9FT1 - chains N and a of the 28 polymer chains in the assembly; structure by X-ray diffraction, 2.60 A resolution.

# Chain N
Molecule: Proteasome subunit beta type-1
From: Saccharomyces cerevisiae
Notes: EC 3.4.25.1
Reference sequence: P38624 (PSB1_YEAST); residues 1-196 here correspond to UniProt positions 20-215 (UniProt number = residue number + 19)
Amino-acid sequence (196 residues; numbered 1 to 196; the number before each row is that of its first residue):
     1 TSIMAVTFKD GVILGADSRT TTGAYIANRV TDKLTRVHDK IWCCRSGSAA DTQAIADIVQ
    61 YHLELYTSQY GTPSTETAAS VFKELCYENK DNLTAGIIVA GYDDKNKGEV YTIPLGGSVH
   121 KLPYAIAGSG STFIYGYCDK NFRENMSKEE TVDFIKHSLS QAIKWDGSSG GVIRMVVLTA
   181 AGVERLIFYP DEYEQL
Swiss-Prot annotation at these positions:
  - active site: Thr1 (Nucleophile)
Ion coordination: Mg2+: Ile163, Ser169

# Chain a
Molecule: Proteasome subunit beta type-7
From: Saccharomyces cerevisiae
Reference sequence: P30657 (PSB7_YEAST); residues -12 to 233 here correspond to UniProt positions 21-266 (UniProt number = residue number + 33)
Amino-acid sequence (246 residues; numbered -12 to 233; the number before each row is that of its first residue; numbers below 1 keep their minus sign (Thr-12 is residue -12)):
   -12 TQIANAGASP MVNTQQPIVT GTSVISMKYD NGVIIAADNL GSYGSLLRFN GVERLIPVGD
    48 NTVVGISGDI SDMQHIERLL KDLVTENAYD NPLADAEEAL EPSYIFEYLA TVMYQRRSKM
   108 NPLWNAIIVA GVQSNGDQFL RYVNLLGVTY SSPTLATGFG AHMANPLLRK VVDRESDIPK
   168 TTVQVAEEAI VNAMRVLYYR DARSSRNFSL AIIDKNTGLT FKKNLQVENM KWDFAKDIKG
   228 YGTQKI
Not modelled in the structure: -12 to 0

# Interface between chain N and chain a
Pairs across the interface (62; chain N residue first):
  Arg19(N) with Ala189(a)
  Thr21(N) with Ala189(a)
  Ala24(N) with Phe146(a), hydrophobic; Arg187(a); Asp188(a); Ala189(a), hydrogen bond (backbone-backbone)
  Tyr25(N) with Phe146(a); Arg187(a)
  Ile26(N) with Tyr186(a); Arg187(a), hydrogen bond (backbone-backbone); Asp188(a); Ala189(a)
  Ala27(N) with Arg187(a), hydrogen bond (backbone-side chain)
  Asn28(N) with Arg187(a)
  Arg29(N) with Tyr186(a); Lys218(a), hydrogen bond (side chain-backbone); Trp219(a); Phe221(a)
  Val30(N) with Phe221(a), hydrophobic; Ala222(a), hydrophobic; Ile225(a)
  Asp32(N) with Lys226(a); Gly227(a), hydrogen bond (side chain-backbone); Gln231(a), hydrogen bond
  Leu34(N) with Gln231(a)
  Thr35(N) with Tyr228(a); Gln231(a)
  Arg36(N) with Gln231(a), hydrogen bond (backbone-side chain); Ile233(a)
  Trp42(N) with Gln231(a); Ile233(a)
  Arg45(N) with Tyr228(a)
  Gln53(N) with Tyr228(a), hydrogen bond (backbone-side chain)
  Ala56(N) with Tyr228(a)
  Asp57(N) with Tyr228(a), hydrogen bond
  Phe133(N) with Leu33(a), hydrophobic
  Lys164(N) with Leu34(a)
  Trp165(N) with Ser32(a); Leu33(a); Leu34(a), hydrogen bond (backbone-backbone); Arg35(a)
  Asp166(N) with Ser32(a)
  Gly167(N) with Ser32(a), hydrogen bond (backbone-backbone); Leu34(a); Ala189(a)
  Gly171(N) with Trp219(a)
  Val172(N) with Trp219(a), hydrophobic; Ala222(a), hydrophobic
  Arg174(N) with Ala222(a), hydrogen bond (side chain-backbone); Ile225(a)
  Val183(N) with Ile233(a), hydrophobic
  Arg185(N) with Gln231(a); Ile233(a), hydrogen bond (side chain-backbone)
  Ile187(N) with Ala222(a), hydrophobic; Lys223(a)
  Tyr189(N) with Trp219(a); Asp220(a); Lys223(a)
  Pro190(N) with Trp219(a)
  Asp191(N) with Arg193(a), salt bridge
  Glu194(N) with Tyr185(a), hydrogen bond; Arg193(a), salt bridge
Also at the interface, not in a pair above, chain N (36 interface residues in all): Gly23, Ile163, Ser168
Also at the interface, not in a pair above, chain a (27 interface residues in all): Asn37, Met150, Arg190, Met217

# Overview
Chain N and chain a form an interface of 36 and 27 residues respectively, with 14 hydrogen bonds and 2 salt
bridges. Among the polar pairs are Asp191(N)-Arg193(a), Glu194(N)-Arg193(a) and Ala27(N)-Arg187(a). Ile163(N)
and Ser169(N) coordinate Mg2+. From UniProt: active-site residue Thr1(N) on chain N.
Here chain N is Proteasome subunit beta type-1 and chain a is Proteasome subunit beta type-7, both from
Saccharomyces cerevisiae. Entry 9FT1 (Yeast 20S proteasome in complex with epoxyketone inhibitor 9) was
determined by X-ray diffraction together with 9FRW, 9FSU, 9FST, 9FSV and 9FT0 from the same study.
